PDB entry 8OZ6 | electron microscopy, 3.97 A resolution | chains A and I of the 16 polymer chains in the assembly

# Chain A
Protein: TIR domain-containing protein
From: Maribacter polysiphoniae
UniProtKB: A0A316E683 (A0A316E683_9FLAO); numbering as in UniProt (aligned over 1-452)
Chain sequence (452 residues; row label = number of the first residue in the row):
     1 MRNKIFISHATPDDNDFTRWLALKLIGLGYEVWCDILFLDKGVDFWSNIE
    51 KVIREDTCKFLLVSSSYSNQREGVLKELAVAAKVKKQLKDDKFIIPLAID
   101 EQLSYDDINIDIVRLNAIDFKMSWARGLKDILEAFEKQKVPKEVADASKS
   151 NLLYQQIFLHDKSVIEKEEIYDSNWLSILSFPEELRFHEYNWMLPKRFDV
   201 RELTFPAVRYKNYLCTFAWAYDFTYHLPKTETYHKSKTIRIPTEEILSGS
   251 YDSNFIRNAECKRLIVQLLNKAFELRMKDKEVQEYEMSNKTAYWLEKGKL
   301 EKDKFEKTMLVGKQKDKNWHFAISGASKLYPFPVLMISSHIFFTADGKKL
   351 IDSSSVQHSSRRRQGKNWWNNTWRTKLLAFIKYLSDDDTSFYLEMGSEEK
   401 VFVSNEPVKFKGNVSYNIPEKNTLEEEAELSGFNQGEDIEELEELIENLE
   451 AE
Not modelled in the structure: 419-452
Reported in the primary citation:
  - catalytic residues: Glu77 (citing earlier work)

# Chain I
Molecule: 18-nt RNA strand
Sequence (18 nucleotides; row label = number of the first residue in the row):
     1 UUUUUUUUUUUUUUUUUU

# Chain A / chain I interface
Residue-residue contacts (19; chain A residue first):
  Lys196(A) - U18(I)  hydrogen bond to the sugar
  Tyr210(A) - U16(I)  sugar contact
  Lys211(A) - U17(I)  hydrogen bond to the sugar
  Tyr285(A) - U8(I)  phosphate contact
  Tyr285(A) - U9(I)  hydrogen bond to the phosphate
  Glu286(A) - U9(I)  phosphate contact
  Met287(A) - U8(I)  phosphate contact
  Ser288(A) - U8(I)  base contact
  Ser288(A) - U9(I)  hydrogen bond to the base
  Asn289(A) - U11(I)  base contact
  His340(A) - U8(I)  salt bridge to the phosphate
  Ser354(A) - U8(I)  hydrogen bond to the sugar
  Ser354(A) - U9(I)  hydrogen bond to the phosphate
  His358(A) - U7(I)  sugar contact
  Arg361(A) - U6(I)  hydrogen bond to the sugar
  Arg361(A) - U7(I)  hydrogen bond to the phosphate
  Arg361(A) - U8(I)  salt bridge to the phosphate
  Arg362(A) - U6(I)  hydrogen bond to the base
  Arg362(A) - U7(I)  sugar contact
Other interface residues (no listed pair), chain A (14 interface residues in all): Phe342

# In short
14 residues of chain A and 8 residues of chain I are in contact, with 9 hydrogen bonds and 2 salt bridges.
Among the polar pairs are Ser288(A)-U9(I), Arg362(A)-U6(I) and Lys196(A)-U18(I). The paper reports the
catalytic residue Glu77(A).
Here chain A is TIR domain-containing protein (Maribacter polysiphoniae) and chain I is an 18-nt RNA strand.
Entry 8OZ6 (cryoEM structure of SPARTA complex ligand-free) was determined by electron microscopy (same
publication as 8OZC, 8OZD, 8OZE, 8OZF, 8OZG and 8OZI).
